Entry 6O7H (electron microscopy, 2.90 A resolution); this record covers chains D and H of the 9 polymer chains in the assembly.

# Chain D
Protein: Csm3
Organism: Thermococcus onnurineus (strain NA1)
UniProtKB: B6YWC0 (B6YWC0_THEON); residues 1-290 here = UniProt positions 1-290
Sequence (292 residues; numbered -1 to 290; the number before each row is that of its first residue; numbers below 1 keep their minus sign (Gly-1 is residue -1)):
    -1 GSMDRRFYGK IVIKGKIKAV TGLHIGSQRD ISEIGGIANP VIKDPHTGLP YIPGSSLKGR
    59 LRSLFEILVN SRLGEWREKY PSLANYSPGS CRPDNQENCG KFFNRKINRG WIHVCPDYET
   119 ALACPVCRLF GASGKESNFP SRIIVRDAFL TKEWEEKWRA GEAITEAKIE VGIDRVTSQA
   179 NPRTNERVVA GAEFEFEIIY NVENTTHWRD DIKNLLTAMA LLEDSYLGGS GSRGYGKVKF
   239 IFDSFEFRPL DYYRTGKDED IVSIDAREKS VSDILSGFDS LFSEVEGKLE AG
Disordered / not traced: -1 to 0, 27-28, 288-290
Construct notes: expression tag (-1 to 0); conflict Ala36 (Asp in B6YWC0)
Ion coordination: Zn2+: His111, Cys113, Cys122, Cys125

# Chain H
Molecule: 40-nt RNA strand
Sequence (40 nucleotides; numbered 1 to 40; the number before each row is that of its first residue):
     1 CCCUGGCGCC CAAUACGCAA ACCGCCUCUG CCCGCGGGCG
Disordered / not traced: 1-16, 36-40
Glycans and other covalent adducts: guanosine-5'-monophosphate (5GP) linked to C35

# Chain D / chain H interface
Contacting residue pairs (14; chain D residue first):
  Asn37(D) with C25(H), hydrogen bond to the base
  Asn106(D) with G30(H), sugar contact
  Arg107(D) with U29(H), salt bridge to the phosphate; G30(H), salt bridge to the phosphate
  Lys133(D) with C33(H), sugar contact
  Gln177(D) with C22(H), base contact; C23(H), hydrogen bond to the sugar
  Ala178(D) with C23(H), base contact
  Asn179(D) with C23(H), sugar contact; C25(H), hydrogen bond to the sugar; C26(H), sugar contact
  Pro180(D) with C23(H), sugar contact; G24(H), hydrogen bond to the sugar
  Arg181(D) with C25(H), base contact
Interface residues without a listed pair, chain D (13 interface residues in all): Ile105, Ser131, Glu134, Asn136
Interface residues without a listed pair, chain H (10 interface residues in all): C32, G34

# Overview
Chain D and chain H form an interface of 13 and 10 residues respectively, with 4 hydrogen bonds and 2 salt
bridges. Polar pairs include Asn37(D)-C25(H), Gln177(D)-C23(H) and Asn179(D)-C25(H). Covalently linked
guanosine-5'-monophosphate: at C35(H). His111(D), Cys113(D), Cys122(D) and Cys125(D) coordinate Zn2+.
Chain D is Csm3 (Thermococcus onnurineus (strain NA1)) and chain H is a 40-nt RNA strand; the structure,
Cryo-EM structure of Csm-crRNA-target RNA ternary complex in complex with cA4 in type III-A CRISPR-Cas system,
was determined by electron microscopy (same publication as 6O73, 6O74, 6O75, 6O78, 6O79, 6O7B and 3 further
entries).
